6ZY5 - chains B and A of the 6 polymer chains in the assembly; structure by electron microscopy, 3.60 A resolution.

== Chain B (and A) ==
Protein: DNA topoisomerase 2-alpha
Organism: Homo sapiens
Notes: EC 5.6.2.2; chain A of this document is another copy of the same molecule, construct and numbering; everything in this record applies to it too
UniProt: P11388 (TOP2A_HUMAN); residues 1-1531 here = UniProt positions 1-1531
Sequence (1531 residues; row label = number of the first residue in the row):
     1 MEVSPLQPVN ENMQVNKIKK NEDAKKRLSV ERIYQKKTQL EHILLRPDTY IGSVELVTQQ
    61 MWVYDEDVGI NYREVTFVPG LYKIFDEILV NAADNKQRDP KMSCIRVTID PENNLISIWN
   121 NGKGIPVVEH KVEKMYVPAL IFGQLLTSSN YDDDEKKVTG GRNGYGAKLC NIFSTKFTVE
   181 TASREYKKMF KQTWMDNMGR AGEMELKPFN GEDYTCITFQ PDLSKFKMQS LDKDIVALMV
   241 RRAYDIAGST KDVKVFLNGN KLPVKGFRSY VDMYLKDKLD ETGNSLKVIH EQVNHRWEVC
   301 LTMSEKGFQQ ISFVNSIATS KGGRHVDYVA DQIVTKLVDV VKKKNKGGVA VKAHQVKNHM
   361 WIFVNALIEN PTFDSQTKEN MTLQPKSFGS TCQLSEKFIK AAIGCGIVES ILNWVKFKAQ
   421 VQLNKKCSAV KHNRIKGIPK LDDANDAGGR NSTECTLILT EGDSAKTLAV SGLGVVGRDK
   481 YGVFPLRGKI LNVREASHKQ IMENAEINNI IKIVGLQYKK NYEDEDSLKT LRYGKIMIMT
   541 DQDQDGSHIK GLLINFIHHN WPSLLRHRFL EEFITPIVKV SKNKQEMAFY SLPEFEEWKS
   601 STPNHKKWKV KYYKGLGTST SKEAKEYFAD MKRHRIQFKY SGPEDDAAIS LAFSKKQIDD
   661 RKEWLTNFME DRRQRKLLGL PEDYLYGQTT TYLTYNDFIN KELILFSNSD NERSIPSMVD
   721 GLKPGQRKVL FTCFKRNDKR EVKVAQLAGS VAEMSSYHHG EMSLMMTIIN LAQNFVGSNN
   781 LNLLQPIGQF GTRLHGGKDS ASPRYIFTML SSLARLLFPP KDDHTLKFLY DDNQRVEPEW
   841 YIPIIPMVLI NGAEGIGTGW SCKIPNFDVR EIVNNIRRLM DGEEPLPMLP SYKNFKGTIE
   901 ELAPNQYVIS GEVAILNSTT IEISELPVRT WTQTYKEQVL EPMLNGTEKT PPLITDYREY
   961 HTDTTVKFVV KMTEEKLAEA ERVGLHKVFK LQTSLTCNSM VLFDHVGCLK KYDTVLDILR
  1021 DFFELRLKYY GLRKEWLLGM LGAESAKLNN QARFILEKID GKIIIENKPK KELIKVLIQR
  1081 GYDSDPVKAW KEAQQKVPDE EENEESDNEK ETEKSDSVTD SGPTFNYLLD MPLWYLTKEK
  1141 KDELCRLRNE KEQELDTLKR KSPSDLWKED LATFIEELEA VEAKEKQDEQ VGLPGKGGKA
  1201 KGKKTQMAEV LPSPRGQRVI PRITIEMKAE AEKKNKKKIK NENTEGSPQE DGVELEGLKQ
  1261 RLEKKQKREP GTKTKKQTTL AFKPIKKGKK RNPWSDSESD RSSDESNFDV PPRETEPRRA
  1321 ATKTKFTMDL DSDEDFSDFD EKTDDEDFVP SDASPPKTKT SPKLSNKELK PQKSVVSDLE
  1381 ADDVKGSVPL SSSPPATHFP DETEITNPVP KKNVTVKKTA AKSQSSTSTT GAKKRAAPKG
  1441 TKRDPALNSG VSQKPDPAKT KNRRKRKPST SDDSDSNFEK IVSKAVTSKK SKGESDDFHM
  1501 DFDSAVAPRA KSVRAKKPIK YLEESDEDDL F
Not modelled in the structure: 1-432, 1098-1120, 1216-1531
Small-molecule neighbours: Etoposide (EVP; (5S,5aR,8aR,9R)-9-(4-hydroxy-3,5-dimethoxyphenyl)-8-oxo-5,5a,6,8,8a,9-hexahydrofuro[3',4':6,7]naphtho[2,3-d][1,3]dioxol -5-yl 4,6-O-[(1R)-ethylidene]-beta-D-glucopyranoside): Gly462, Asp463, Arg487, Met762, Met766
Curated features (UniProtKB/Swiss-Prot):
  - region: Lys342 to Lys344 (Interaction with DNA), Lys990 to Ser999 (Interaction with DNA), Lys1433 to Lys1439 (Interaction with PLSCR1)
  - motif: Ile1018 to Lys1028 (Nuclear export signal)
  - active site: Tyr805 (O-(5'-phospho-DNA)-tyrosine intermediate)
  - binding site (ATP): Asn91, Asn120, Ser148 to Asn150, Gly161 to Lys168, Gln376 to Lys378
  - binding site (Mg(2+)): Glu461, Asp541, Asp543
  - site: Lys489 (Interaction with DNA), Asn492 (Interaction with DNA), Arg661 (Interaction with DNA), Lys662 (Interaction with DNA), Lys723 (Interaction with DNA), Tyr757 (Interaction with DNA), Ser763 (Interaction with DNA), Arg804 (Transition state stabilizer), Ile856 (Important for DNA bending), Trp931 (Interaction with DNA)
  - modified residue: Met1 (N-acetylmethionine), Ser4 (Phosphoserine), Thr282 (Phosphothreonine), Ser1106 (Phosphoserine), Thr1205 (Phosphothreonine), Ser1213 (Phosphoserine), Thr1244 (Phosphothreonine), Ser1247 (Phosphoserine), Ser1295 (Phosphoserine), Ser1297 (Phosphoserine), Ser1299 (Phosphoserine), Ser1302 (Phosphoserine), Thr1327 (Phosphothreonine), Ser1332 (Phosphoserine), Ser1337 (Phosphoserine), Thr1343 (Phosphothreonine), Ser1351 (Phosphoserine), Ser1354 (Phosphoserine), Ser1374 (Phosphoserine), Ser1377 (Phosphoserine) and 15 more in UniProt
  - cross-link (Glycyl lysine isopeptide (Lys-Gly)): Lys17 (interchain with G-Cter in SUMO2), Lys156 (interchain with G-Cter in SUMO2), Lys157 (interchain with G-Cter in SUMO2), Lys261 (interchain with G-Cter in SUMO2), Lys352 (interchain with G-Cter in SUMO2), Lys386 (interchain with G-Cter in SUMO2), Lys397 (interchain with G-Cter in SUMO2), Lys416 (interchain with G-Cter in SUMO2), Lys418 (interchain with G-Cter in SUMO2), Lys425 (interchain with G-Cter in SUMO2), Lys440 (interchain with G-Cter in SUMO2), Lys466 (interchain with G-Cter in SUMO2), Lys480 (interchain with G-Cter in SUMO2), Lys529 (interchain with G-Cter in SUMO2), Lys584 (interchain with G-Cter in SUMO2), Lys599 (interchain with G-Cter in SUMO2), Lys614 (interchain with G-Cter in SUMO2), Lys622 (interchain with G-Cter in SUMO2), Lys625 (interchain with G-Cter in SUMO2), Lys632 (interchain with G-Cter in SUMO2) and 24 more in UniProt
  - natural variant: Arg450 (R450Q: In teniposide (VM-26) resistant cells), Arg487 (R487K: In amsacrine resistant cells)
  - mutagenesis: Lys342 to Lys344 (Reduced enzyme activity; abolishes stimulation of ATPase activity upon DNA binding; Strongly reduced enzyme activity; abolishes stimulation of ATPase activity upon DNA binding), Glu461 (E461A/C: Impairs bending of target DNA. Strongly reduced DNA cleavage), Asp541 (D541A/C: Impairs bending of target DNA. Strongly reduced DNA cleavage), Asp543 (D543A/C: Impairs bending of target DNA. Strongly reduced DNA cleavage), Asp545 (D545A/C: Strongly reduced DNA cleavage), Ser1469 (S1469A: Abolishes binding to the antibody MPM2)
Reported in the primary citation:
  - conformationally variable residues (domain motion): Asn433

== How chain B and chain A interact ==
Pairs across the interface (96; chain B residue first):
  Arg434(B) with Tyr957(A), hydrogen bond
  Ser464(B) with Ala801(A); Ser802(A), hydrogen bond (side chain-backbone); Tyr805(A)
  Thr467(B) with Gln789(A); Asp799(A), hydrogen bond (side chain-backbone)
  Val470(B) with Leu794(A), hydrophobic
  Ser471(B) with Gln789(A); Thr792(A)
  Gly474(B) with His961(A)
  Arg478(B) with Glu959(A); His961(A)
  Lys611(B) with Glu741(A)
  Gly617(B) with Gly788(A); Gln789(A), hydrogen bond (backbone-backbone)
  Thr618(B) with Gly788(A); Tyr805(A), hydrogen bond (side chain-backbone)
  Ser619(B) with Gly788(A); Gln789(A), hydrogen bond (backbone-side chain)
  Thr620(B) with Gly788(A); Gln789(A)
  Ser621(B) with Gln789(A); Asp963(A)
  Lys622(B) with Asp1188(A), salt bridge; Val1191(A)
  Lys625(B) with Asp963(A), salt bridge; Gly1192(A)
  Glu741(B) with Lys611(A)
  Ala745(B) with Glu761(A)
  Gln746(B) with Gly749(A); Glu753(A)
  Gly749(B) with Gln746(A)
  Glu753(B) with Gln746(A)
  Gly760(B) with Arg804(A)
  Glu761(B) with Ala745(A)
  Gly788(B) with Gly617(A); Thr618(A); Ser619(A); Thr620(A)
  Gln789(B) with Thr467(A); Ser471(A); Gly617(A), hydrogen bond (backbone-backbone); Ser619(A), hydrogen bond (side chain-backbone); Thr620(A); Ser621(A)
  Thr792(B) with Ser471(A)
  Leu794(B) with Val470(A), hydrophobic
  Asp799(B) with Thr467(A), hydrogen bond (backbone-side chain)
  Ala801(B) with Ser464(A)
  Ser802(B) with Ser464(A), hydrogen bond (backbone-side chain)
  Arg804(B) with Gly760(A)
  Tyr805(B) with Ser464(A); Thr618(A), hydrogen bond (backbone-side chain)
  Tyr957(B) with Arg434(A), hydrogen bond
  Glu959(B) with Arg478(A)
  His961(B) with Gly474(A); Arg478(A)
  Asp963(B) with Ser621(A); Lys625(A), salt bridge
  Phe1054(B) with Leu1133(A), hydrophobic
  Ile1065(B) with Leu1136(A)
  Asn1067(B) with Leu1136(A)
  Lys1068(B) with Thr1137(A); Glu1139(A)
  Pro1069(B) with Glu1139(A)
  Lys1070(B) with Trp1134(A); Glu1139(A)
  Asn1126(B) with Trp1134(A)
  Leu1129(B) with Pro1132(A); Leu1133(A), hydrogen bond (backbone-backbone); Trp1134(A), hydrogen bond (backbone-side chain)
  Asp1130(B) with Pro1132(A); Trp1134(A), hydrogen bond
  Met1131(B) with Pro1132(A); Leu1133(A), hydrogen bond (backbone-backbone)
  Pro1132(B) with Leu1129(A); Asp1130(A); Met1131(A); Pro1132(A), hydrophobic
  Leu1133(B) with Phe1054(A), hydrophobic; Leu1129(A), hydrogen bond (backbone-backbone); Met1131(A), hydrogen bond (backbone-backbone); Leu1133(A), hydrophobic
  Trp1134(B) with Lys1070(A); Asn1126(A); Leu1129(A), hydrogen bond (side chain-backbone); Asp1130(A), hydrogen bond
  Leu1136(B) with Ile1065(A); Asn1067(A)
  Thr1137(B) with Lys1068(A)
  Glu1139(B) with Lys1068(A); Pro1069(A); Lys1070(A)
  Asp1188(B) with Lys622(A), salt bridge
  Val1191(B) with Lys622(A)
  Gly1192(B) with Lys625(A)
Also at the interface, not in a pair above, chain B (71 interface residues in all): Tyr612, Gly615, Arg736, Ala752, His758, His759, Met765, Pro786, Ile787, Phe807, Thr962, Ile1059, Glu1066, Phe1125, Leu1128, Lys1138, Gln1187
Also at the interface, not in a pair above, chain A (71 interface residues in all): Tyr612, Gly615, Arg736, Ala752, His758, His759, Met765, Pro786, Ile787, Phe807, Thr962, Ile1059, Glu1066, Phe1125, Leu1128, Lys1138, Gln1187

== Summary ==
The chain B/chain A interface involves 71 residues from each chain, with 20 hydrogen bonds and 4 salt bridges.
Among the polar pairs are Lys622(B)-Asp1188(A), Lys625(B)-Asp963(A) and Arg434(B)-Tyr957(A). Chain B binds
Etoposide. From UniProt: active-site residue Tyr805(B), 16 ATP-binding residues, 3 Mg2+-binding residues and 8
mutagenesis sites on chain B. From the paper: conformational variability at Asn433(B).
Chain B and chain A are both DNA topoisomerase 2-alpha (Homo sapiens); the structure, Cryo-EM structure of the
Human topoisomerase II alpha DNA-binding/cleavage domain in State 1, was determined by electron microscopy,
deposited together with 6ZY6, 6ZY7 and 6ZY8.
